6R0C - chains E and J of the 10 polymer chains in the assembly; structure by electron microscopy, 4.20 A resolution (low resolution: residue-level contacts below are approximate; hydrogen-bond / salt-bridge calls are withheld).

# Chain E
Name: Histone H3.3
Organism: Homo sapiens
UniProtKB: P84243 (H33_HUMAN); residues 0-135 here correspond to UniProt positions 1-136 (UniProt number = residue number + 1)
Sequence (136 residues; row label = number of the first residue in the row; numbering starts at 0):
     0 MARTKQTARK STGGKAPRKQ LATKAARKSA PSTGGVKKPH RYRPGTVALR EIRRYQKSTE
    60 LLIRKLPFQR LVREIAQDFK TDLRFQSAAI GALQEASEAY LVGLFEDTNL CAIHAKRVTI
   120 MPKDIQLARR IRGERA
Unresolved in the structure: 0-38
Swiss-Prot annotation at these positions:
  - site: Ser31 (Interaction with ZMYND11)
  - modified residue: Arg2 (Asymmetric dimethylarginine), Thr3 (Phosphothreonine), Lys4 (Allysine), Gln5 (5-glutamyl dopamine), Thr6 (Phosphothreonine), Arg8 (Citrulline), Lys9 (N6,N6,N6-trimethyllysine), Ser10 (ADP-ribosylserine), Thr11 (Phosphothreonine), Lys14 (N6-(2-hydroxyisobutyryl)lysine), Arg17 (Asymmetric dimethylarginine), Lys18 (N6-(2-hydroxyisobutyryl)lysine), Lys23 (N6-(2-hydroxyisobutyryl)lysine), Arg26 (Citrulline), Lys27 (N6,N6,N6-trimethyllysine), Ser28 (ADP-ribosylserine), Ser31 (Phosphoserine), Lys36 (N6,N6,N6-trimethyllysine), Lys37 (N6-methyllysine), Tyr41 (Phosphotyrosine) and 9 more in UniProt
  - lipidation: Lys18 (N6-decanoyllysine)

# Chain J
Molecule: 145-nt DNA strand
Sequence (145 nucleotides; numbered -70 to 74; the number before each row is that of its first residue; numbers below 1 keep their minus sign (DG-70 is residue -70)):
   -70 GGCTGTGTTT GTATCAAGTT ACCTGAATGG TAGGTGGGGA AGTCCAAATA TTCCTAGTAA
   -10 GACAATTGCA TTCAAGGCCT GGCTGGTGAA ACCTGTTTCC TGGGAAGGTA GTTAGTTGGT
    50 TTTCACCACA GGGAGAACCT GGACA
Unresolved in the structure: 72-74

# Interface between chain E and chain J
Residue-residue contacts - 17 pairs, chain E then chain J:
  Arg40(E) with DG70(J)
  Arg42(E) with DT-5(J); DG70(J)
  Pro43(E) with DT-5(J)
  Thr45(E) with DG70(J)
  Arg63(E) with DG-14(J)
  Arg72(E) with DA-23(J)
  Arg83(E) with DA-24(J); DA-23(J)
  Phe84(E) with DA-24(J); DA-23(J)
  Gln85(E) with DA-24(J)
  Arg116(E) with DG-3(J); DC-2(J)
  Val117(E) with DG-3(J)
  Thr118(E) with DG-3(J)
  Met120(E) with DC-2(J)
Interface residues without a listed pair, chain E (16 interface residues in all): Tyr41, Leu82, Lys115
Interface residues without a listed pair, chain J (10 interface residues in all): DT-4, DT69, DG71

# In short
16 residues of chain E face 10 of chain J across their interface.
Here chain E is Histone H3.3 (Homo sapiens) and chain J is a 145-nt DNA strand. Entry 6R0C (Human-D02
Nucleosome Core Particle with biotin-streptavidin label) was determined by electron microscopy (same
publication as 6RNY).
